PDB entry 4XXG | X-ray diffraction, 0.85 A resolution | chain A

# Chain A
Name: Cholesterol oxidase
Source organism: Streptomyces sp. SA-COO
Notes: EC 1.1.3.6, 5.3.3.1
UniProt: P12676 (CHOD_STRS0); residues 6-509 here correspond to UniProt positions 43-546 (UniProt number = residue number + 37)
Sequence (510 residues; numbered 6 to 515; the number before each row is that of its first residue):
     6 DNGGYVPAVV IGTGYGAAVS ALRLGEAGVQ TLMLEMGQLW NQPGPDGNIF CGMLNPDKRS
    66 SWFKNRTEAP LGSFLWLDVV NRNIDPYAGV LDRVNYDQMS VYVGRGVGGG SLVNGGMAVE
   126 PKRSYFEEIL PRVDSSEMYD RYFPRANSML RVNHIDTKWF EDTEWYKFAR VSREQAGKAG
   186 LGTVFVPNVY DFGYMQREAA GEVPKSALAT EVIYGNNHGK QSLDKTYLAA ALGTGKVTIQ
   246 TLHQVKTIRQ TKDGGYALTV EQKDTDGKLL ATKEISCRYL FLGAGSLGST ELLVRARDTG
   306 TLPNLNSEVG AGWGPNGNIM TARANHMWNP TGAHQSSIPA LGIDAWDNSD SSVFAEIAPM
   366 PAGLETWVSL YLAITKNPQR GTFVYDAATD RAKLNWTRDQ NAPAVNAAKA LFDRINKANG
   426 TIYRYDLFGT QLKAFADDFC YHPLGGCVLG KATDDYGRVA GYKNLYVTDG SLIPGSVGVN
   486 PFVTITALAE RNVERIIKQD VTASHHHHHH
Unresolved in the structure: 6-8, 508-515
Differences from the reference sequence: expression tag (510-515)
Swiss-Prot annotation at these positions:
  - active site (Proton acceptor): Glu361, His447
  - binding site (FAD): Tyr20, Gly21, Glu40, Gly115, Asn119, Gly120, Met122, Val250, Gly475, Phe487
Residues lining bound ligands: FAD (flavin-adenine dinucleotide): Ile16, Gly17, Thr18, Gly19, Tyr20, Gly21, Leu39, Glu40, Met41, Gly42, Leu96, Tyr107, Val108, Gly109, Arg110, Gly111, Gly114, Gly115, Ser116, Val118, Asn119, Gly120, Gly121, Met122, Ile218, His248, Gln249, Val250, Gly288, Ala289, Gly290, Ser291, Gly293, Leu297, Tyr446, His447, Asp474, Gly475, Asn485, Pro486, Phe487, Ile490

# Overview
Chain A binds flavin-adenine dinucleotide. UniProt lists active-site residues Glu361 and His447 and 10
FAD-binding residues.
Chain A is Cholesterol oxidase (Streptomyces sp. SA-COO); the structure, Structure of protonated Cholesterol
Oxidase from Streptomyces SA-COO, was determined by X-ray diffraction, deposited together with 4XWR.
